Entry 8H9P (electron microscopy, 3.02 A resolution); this record covers chains A and E of the 8 polymer chains in the assembly.

# Chain A
Protein: ATP synthase subunit alpha, mitochondrial
From: Homo sapiens
Reference sequence: P25705 (ATPA_HUMAN); residues 1-510 here correspond to UniProt positions 44-553 (UniProt number = residue number + 43)
Amino-acid sequence (510 residues; row label = number of the first residue in the row):
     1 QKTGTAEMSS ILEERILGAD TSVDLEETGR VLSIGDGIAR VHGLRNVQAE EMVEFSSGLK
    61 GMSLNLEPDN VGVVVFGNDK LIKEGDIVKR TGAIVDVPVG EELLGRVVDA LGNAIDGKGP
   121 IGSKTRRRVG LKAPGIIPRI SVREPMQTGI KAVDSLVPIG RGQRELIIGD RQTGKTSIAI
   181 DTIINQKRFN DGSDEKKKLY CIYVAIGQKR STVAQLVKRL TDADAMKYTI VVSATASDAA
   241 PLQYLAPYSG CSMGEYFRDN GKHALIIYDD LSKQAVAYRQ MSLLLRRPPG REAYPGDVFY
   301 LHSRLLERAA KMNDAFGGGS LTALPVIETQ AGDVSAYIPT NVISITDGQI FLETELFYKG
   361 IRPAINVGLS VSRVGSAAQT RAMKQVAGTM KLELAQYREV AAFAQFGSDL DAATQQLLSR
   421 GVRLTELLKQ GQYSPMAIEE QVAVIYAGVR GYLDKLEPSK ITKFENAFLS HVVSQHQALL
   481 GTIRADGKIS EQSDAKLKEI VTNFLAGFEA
Disordered / not traced: 1-23, 510
Bound ions: Mg2+: T176 (together with ATP)
Ligand contacts: ATP (adenosine-5'-triphosphate): D170, R171, Q172, T173, G174, K175, T176, S177, F357, R362, P363, Q430, G431, Q432

# Chain E
Protein: ATP synthase subunit beta, mitochondrial
From: Homo sapiens
Reference sequence: P06576 (ATPB_HUMAN); residues 1-482 here correspond to UniProt positions 48-529 (UniProt number = residue number + 47)
Amino-acid sequence (482 residues; row label = number of the first residue in the row):
     1 AQTSPSPKAG AATGRIVAVI GAVVDVQFDE GLPPILNALE VQGRETRLVL EVAQHLGEST
    61 VRTIAMDGTE GLVRGQKVLD SGAPIKIPVG PETLGRIMNV IGEPIDERGP IKTKQFAPIH
   121 AEAPEFMEMS VEQEILVTGI KVVDLLAPYA KGGKIGLFGG AGVGKTVLIM ELINNVAKAH
   181 GGYSVFAGVG ERTREGNDLY HEMIESGVIN LKDATSKVAL VYGQMNEPPG ARARVALTGL
   241 TVAEYFRDQE GQDVLLFIDN IFRFTQAGSE VSALLGRIPS AVGYQPTLAT DMGTMQERIT
   301 TTKKGSITSV QAIYVPADDL TDPAPATTFA HLDATTVLSR AIAELGIYPA VDPLDSTSRI
   361 MDPNIVGSEH YDVARGVQKI LQDYKSLQDI IAILGMDELS EEDKLTVSRA RKIQRFLSQP
   421 FQVAEVFTGH MGKLVPLKET IKGFQQILAG EYDHLPEQAF YMVGPIEEAV AKADKLAEEH
   481 SS
Disordered / not traced: 1-11, 392-399, 476-482
UniProt features mapped onto this chain:
  - binding site (ADP): G162, V163, G164, K165, T166, V167
  - binding site (ATP): G162, G164, K165, T166, V167, R192
  - binding site (phosphate): G162, V163, G164, K165, T166
  - binding site (Mg(2+)): T166, E191
  - modified residue: K77 (N6-acetyllysine), K86 (N6-acetyllysine), K114 (N6-acetyllysine), K151 (N6-acetyllysine), K212 (N6-acetyllysine), K217 (N6-acetyllysine), T265 (Phosphothreonine), S368 (Phosphoserine), K379 (N6-acetyllysine), S386 (Phosphoserine), K433 (N6-acetyllysine), K438 (N6-acetyllysine), K475 (N6-acetyllysine), S482 (Phosphoserine)
  - glycosylation: S59 (O-linked (GlcNAc) serine)

# Chain A / chain E interface
Contacting residue pairs (63):
  G43(A) - R74(E)  hydrogen bond (backbone-side chain)
  L44(A) - R74(E)  hydrogen bond (backbone-side chain)
  R45(A) - R74(E)
  N46(A) - V73(E)
  V47(A) - V73(E)
  Q48(A) - G71(E)
  Q48(A) - L72(E)
  Q48(A) - V73(E)
  A49(A) - V19(E)  hydrophobic
  A49(A) - T69(E)
  A49(A) - G71(E)  hydrogen bond (backbone-backbone)
  A49(A) - L72(E)  hydrogen bond (backbone-backbone)
  E50(A) - E70(E)
  N65(A) - V19(E)
  L66(A) - A18(E)
  L66(A) - V19(E)  hydrogen bond (backbone-backbone)
  L66(A) - L72(E)
  E67(A) - R74(E)  hydrogen bond (backbone-side chain)
  P68(A) - V17(E)
  P68(A) - A18(E)
  N70(A) - R74(E)  hydrogen bond (backbone-side chain)
  V71(A) - R74(E)
  G130(A) - E70(E)
  A133(A) - N226(E)
  P134(A) - T193(E)
  G135(A) - T193(E)
  I136(A) - T193(E)
  I136(A) - G196(E)
  I136(A) - N197(E)
  I136(A) - Y222(E)  hydrophobic
  I137(A) - I105(E)
  I137(A) - D106(E)
  I137(A) - Y200(E)  hydrophobic
  R139(A) - T193(E)
  R139(A) - N197(E)
  R164(A) - R194(E)
  R287(A) - I20(E)
  R287(A) - G21(E)
  P288(A) - A273(E)
  P288(A) - G276(E)
  G296(A) - E270(E)
  G296(A) - A273(E)
  G296(A) - L274(E)
  F299(A) - M225(E)  hydrophobic
  F299(A) - R232(E)
  F299(A) - E270(E)
  Y300(A) - N226(E)
  Y300(A) - E227(E)
  Y300(A) - P228(E)
  S303(A) - M225(E)  hydrogen bond (side chain-backbone)
  S303(A) - N226(E)
  R304(A) - N226(E)
  E307(A) - E191(E)
  E307(A) - R192(E)
  E307(A) - T193(E)  hydrogen bond
  E307(A) - N226(E)
  S344(A) - R192(E)  hydrogen bond (backbone-side chain)
  S344(A) - M225(E)
  I345(A) - R192(E)
  I345(A) - M225(E)  hydrophobic
  T346(A) - R192(E)  hydrogen bond (backbone-side chain)
  D347(A) - R192(E)
  D347(A) - R194(E)  salt bridge
Other interface residues (no listed pair), chain A (43 interface residues in all): L64, I94, K132, I140, S141, D297, I343, R373, V374
Other interface residues (no listed pair), chain E (36 interface residues in all): D67, G68, E107, A161, D198, H201

# In short
Chain A and chain E form an interface of 43 and 36 residues respectively, with 11 hydrogen bonds and 1 salt
bridge. Among the polar pairs are D347(A)-R194(E), G43(A)-R74(E) and L44(A)-R74(E). Ligands of chain A: ATP.
Here chain A is ATP synthase subunit alpha, mitochondrial and chain E is ATP synthase subunit beta,
mitochondrial, both from Homo sapiens. Entry 8H9P (Human ATP synthase F1 domain, state 3b) was determined by
electron microscopy (same publication as 8H9E, 8H9I and 8H9L).
